8BQ5 - chains J and K of the 67 polymer chains in the assembly; structure by electron microscopy, 2.73 A resolution.

== Chain J ==
Protein: NADH-ubiquinone oxidoreductase chain 6
Organism: Arabidopsis thaliana
Notes: EC 7.1.1.2
UniProt: A0A2P2CLG1 (A0A2P2CLG1_ARATH); residues 1-205 here = UniProt positions 1-205
Amino-acid sequence (205 residues; numbered 1 to 205; the number before each row is that of its first residue):
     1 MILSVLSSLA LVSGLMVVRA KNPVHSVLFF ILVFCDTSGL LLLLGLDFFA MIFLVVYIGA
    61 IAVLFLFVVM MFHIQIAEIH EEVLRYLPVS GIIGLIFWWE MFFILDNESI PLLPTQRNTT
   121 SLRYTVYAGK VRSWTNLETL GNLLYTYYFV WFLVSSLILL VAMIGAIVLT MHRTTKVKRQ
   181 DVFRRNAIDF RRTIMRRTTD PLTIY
Disordered / not traced: 175-205

== Chain K ==
Protein: NADH dehydrogenase subunit 4L
Organism: Arabidopsis thaliana
UniProt: A0A2P2CLH7 (A0A2P2CLH7_ARATH); residue numbers follow UniProt; this construct covers 1-100
Amino-acid sequence (100 residues; row label = number of the first residue in the row):
     1 MDLIKYFTFS MIIFILGIWG ILLNRRNILI MLMSIELMLL AVNLNFLVFS VSLDDMMGQV
    61 FALLVLTVAA AESAIGLAIF VITFRVRGTI AVEFINSIQG
Modified / non-standard residues: Met-1 (N-formylmethionine; FME)

== Chain J / chain K interface ==
Contacting residue pairs (111):
  Leu-3(J) / Asp-2(K)
  Leu-3(J) / Lys-5(K)
  Leu-3(J) / Tyr-6(K)  hydrophobic
  Ser-4(J) / Lys-5(K)
  Leu-6(J) / Phe-9(K)
  Ser-7(J) / Phe-9(K)
  Ala-10(J) / Phe-9(K)  hydrophobic
  Leu-11(J) / Ile-12(K)  hydrophobic
  Leu-11(J) / Leu-16(K)
  Gly-14(J) / Leu-16(K)
  Leu-15(J) / Leu-16(K)  hydrophobic
  Val-17(J) / Ile-30(K)
  Val-17(J) / Met-33(K)  hydrophobic
  Val-18(J) / Leu-16(K)
  Val-18(J) / Gly-20(K)
  Val-18(J) / Asn-24(K)  hydrogen bond (backbone-side chain)
  Val-18(J) / Ile-30(K)  hydrophobic
  Arg-19(J) / Leu-23(K)
  Ser-26(J) / Ile-30(K)
  Ser-26(J) / Met-33(K)
  Val-27(J) / Met-33(K)  hydrophobic
  Phe-30(J) / Met-33(K)  hydrophobic
  Phe-30(J) / Glu-36(K)
  Phe-30(J) / Leu-37(K)  hydrophobic
  Phe-34(J) / Leu-40(K)  hydrophobic
  Asp-36(J) / Phe-9(K)
  Thr-37(J) / Phe-9(K)
  Thr-37(J) / Ile-13(K)
  Thr-37(J) / Leu-40(K)
  Thr-37(J) / Leu-44(K)
  Leu-40(J) / Tyr-6(K)  hydrophobic
  Leu-40(J) / Phe-9(K)  hydrophobic
  Leu-41(J) / Leu-44(K)  hydrophobic
  Leu-41(J) / Leu-47(K)  hydrophobic
  Leu-43(J) / Tyr-6(K)
  Leu-44(J) / Tyr-6(K)  hydrophobic
  Leu-44(J) / Val-48(K)  hydrophobic
  Leu-46(J) / Val-51(K)  hydrophobic
  Leu-46(J) / Gln-59(K)
  Phe-49(J) / Leu-47(K)  hydrophobic
  Phe-49(J) / Gln-59(K)
  Phe-49(J) / Ala-62(K)  hydrophobic
  Phe-49(J) / Leu-63(K)
  Ile-52(J) / Leu-66(K)  hydrophobic
  Phe-53(J) / Leu-40(K)  hydrophobic
  Phe-53(J) / Asn-43(K)
  Phe-53(J) / Leu-47(K)  hydrophobic
  Val-56(J) / Leu-66(K)  hydrophobic
  Tyr-57(J) / Leu-40(K)  hydrophobic
  Tyr-57(J) / Asn-43(K)
  Tyr-57(J) / Leu-66(K)
  Ile-61(J) / Ala-70(K)  hydrophobic
  Leu-64(J) / Ala-74(K)  hydrophobic
  Leu-64(J) / Leu-77(K)  hydrophobic
  Phe-65(J) / Leu-32(K)  hydrophobic
  Phe-65(J) / Met-33(K)  hydrophobic
  Phe-65(J) / Ser-73(K)
  Phe-65(J) / Leu-77(K)  hydrophobic
  Val-69(J) / Leu-29(K)  hydrophobic
  Phe-72(J) / Phe-84(K)  hydrophobic
  Ile-74(J) / Leu-29(K)  hydrophobic
  Ala-77(J) / Arg-26(K)  hydrogen bond (backbone-side chain)
  Glu-78(J) / Arg-26(K)  hydrogen bond (backbone-side chain)
  Glu-78(J) / Thr-89(K)  hydrogen bond
  Glu-78(J) / Ile-90(K)
  Glu-78(J) / Ala-91(K)
  Ile-79(J) / Arg-26(K)
  Ile-79(J) / Asn-27(K)
  His-80(J) / Arg-26(K)  hydrogen bond (backbone-side chain)
  Glu-81(J) / Arg-25(K)
  Glu-81(J) / Arg-26(K)  salt bridge
  Val-83(J) / Leu-23(K)
  Arg-85(J) / Arg-25(K)
  Tyr-86(J) / Leu-23(K)  hydrophobic
  Tyr-86(J) / Arg-25(K)  hydrogen bond
  Ser-90(J) / Trp-19(K)  hydrogen bond (backbone-side chain)
  Phe-97(J) / Ile-15(K)  hydrophobic
  Met-101(J) / Phe-7(K)
  Met-101(J) / Met-11(K)
  Phe-102(J) / Thr-8(K)
  Phe-102(J) / Met-11(K)
  Phe-102(J) / Ile-12(K)  hydrophobic
  Phe-102(J) / Ile-15(K)  hydrophobic
  Ile-104(J) / Phe-7(K)  hydrophobic
  Leu-105(J) / Leu-3(K)  hydrophobic
  Leu-105(J) / Phe-7(K)  hydrophobic
  Ser-109(J) / Leu-3(K)
  Ser-109(J) / Ile-4(K)
  Pro-111(J) / Met-1(K)
  Pro-111(J) / Ile-4(K)
  Leu-112(J) / Met-1(K)
  Asn-136(J) / Gln-59(K)
  Thr-139(J) / Met-56(K)
  Leu-140(J) / Met-56(K)
  Leu-140(J) / Val-60(K)  hydrophobic
  Leu-140(J) / Leu-63(K)  hydrophobic
  Leu-143(J) / Met-56(K)  hydrophobic
  Leu-144(J) / Leu-63(K)  hydrophobic
  Tyr-148(J) / Met-57(K)  hydrogen bond
  Trp-151(J) / Met-57(K)  hydrophobic
  Trp-151(J) / Leu-64(K)  hydrophobic
  Ser-155(J) / Thr-67(K)
  Ile-158(J) / Val-68(K)  hydrophobic
  Ile-158(J) / Ala-71(K)  hydrophobic
  Leu-159(J) / Thr-67(K)
  Ala-162(J) / Ala-71(K)  hydrophobic
  Ala-162(J) / Ile-75(K)
  Gly-165(J) / Ile-75(K)
  Ala-166(J) / Ile-75(K)
  Leu-169(J) / Ile-82(K)
  His-172(J) / Arg-85(K)
Interface residues without a listed pair, chain J (78 interface residues in all): Met-1, Pro-23, Val-33, Phe-48, Val-68, Val-89, Ile-93, Gly-94, Trp-98, Asp-106, Phe-152, Val-161, Thr-170
Interface residues without a listed pair, chain K (62 interface residues in all): Leu-22, Ser-34, Phe-49, Ala-69, Ala-78, Phe-80, Val-81

== Summary ==
The interface between chain J and chain K involves 78 residues on one side and 62 on the other, with 8
hydrogen bonds and 1 salt bridge. Among the polar pairs are Glu-81(J)/Arg-26(K), Val-18(J)/Asn-24(K) and
Ala-77(J)/Arg-26(K).
Chain J is NADH-ubiquinone oxidoreductase chain 6 and chain K is NADH dehydrogenase subunit 4L, both from
Arabidopsis thaliana; the structure, Cryo-EM structure of the Arabidopsis thaliana I+III2 supercomplex
(Complete conformation 1 composition), was determined by electron microscopy, deposited together with 8BED,
8BEE, 8BEF, 8BEH, 8BEL, 8BEP, 8BPX and 8BQ6.
